PDB entry 8CH9 | X-ray diffraction, 1.43 A resolution | chains B and H of the 4 polymer chains in the assembly

# Chain B (and H)
Name: Arsenite oxidase subunit AioB
Source organism: Alcaligenes faecalis
Notes: EC 1.20.9.1; chain H of this document is another copy of the same molecule, construct and numbering; everything in this record applies to it too
Reference sequence: Q7SIF3 (AIOB_ALCFA); residues 1-133 here correspond to UniProt positions 43-175 (UniProt number = residue number + 42)
Amino-acid sequence (134 residues; each row starts with the number of its first residue; numbering starts at 0):
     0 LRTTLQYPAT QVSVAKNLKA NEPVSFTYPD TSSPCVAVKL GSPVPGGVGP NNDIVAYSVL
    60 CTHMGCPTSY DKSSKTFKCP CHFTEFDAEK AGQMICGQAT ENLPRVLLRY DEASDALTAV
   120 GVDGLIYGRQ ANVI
Construct notes: expression tag (0)
Swiss-Prot annotation at these positions:
  - binding site ([2Fe-2S] cluster): Cys-60, His-62, Cys-78, His-81
Cystine bridges: Cys-65/Cys-80
Metal / ion sites: 2Fe-2S cluster Fe: Cys-60, His-62, Cys-78, His-81
Ligand contacts: 2Fe-2S cluster (FES): Cys-60, His-62, Met-63, Gly-64, Cys-65, Cys-78, Cys-80, His-81, Phe-82, Thr-83

# Interface between chain B and chain H
Residue-residue contacts (4):
  Leu-0(B) / Leu-4(H)
  Leu-0(B) / Gln-129(H)  hydrogen bond (backbone-side chain)
  Leu-0(B) / Ala-130(H)
  Gln-129(B) / Thr-2(H)
Interface residues without a listed pair, chain B (4 interface residues in all): Arg-1, Thr-2
Interface residues without a listed pair, chain H (6 interface residues in all): Arg-1, Val-132

# In short
The interface between chain B and chain H involves 4 residues on one side and 6 on the other, with 1 hydrogen
bond. Its one hydrogen-bonded contact is Leu-0(B)/Gln-129(H). Bound to chain B: 2Fe-2S cluster. From UniProt:
4 [2Fe-2S] cluster-binding residues on chain B.
Both chains are Arsenite oxidase subunit AioB (Alcaligenes faecalis). Entry 8CH9 (Crystal structure of
arsenite oxidase from Alcaligenes faecalis (Af Aio) bound to arsenic oxyanion) was determined by X-ray
diffraction.
